Entry 8F6Z (electron microscopy, 2.70 A resolution); this record covers chains B and C of the 5 polymer chains in the assembly.

[Chain B]
Name: Acetylcholine receptor subunit delta
Organism: Tetronarce californica
UniProt: P02718 (ACHD_TETCF); residues 1-500 here correspond to UniProt positions 22-521 (UniProt number = residue number + 21)
Amino-acid sequence (500 residues; row label = number of the first residue in the row):
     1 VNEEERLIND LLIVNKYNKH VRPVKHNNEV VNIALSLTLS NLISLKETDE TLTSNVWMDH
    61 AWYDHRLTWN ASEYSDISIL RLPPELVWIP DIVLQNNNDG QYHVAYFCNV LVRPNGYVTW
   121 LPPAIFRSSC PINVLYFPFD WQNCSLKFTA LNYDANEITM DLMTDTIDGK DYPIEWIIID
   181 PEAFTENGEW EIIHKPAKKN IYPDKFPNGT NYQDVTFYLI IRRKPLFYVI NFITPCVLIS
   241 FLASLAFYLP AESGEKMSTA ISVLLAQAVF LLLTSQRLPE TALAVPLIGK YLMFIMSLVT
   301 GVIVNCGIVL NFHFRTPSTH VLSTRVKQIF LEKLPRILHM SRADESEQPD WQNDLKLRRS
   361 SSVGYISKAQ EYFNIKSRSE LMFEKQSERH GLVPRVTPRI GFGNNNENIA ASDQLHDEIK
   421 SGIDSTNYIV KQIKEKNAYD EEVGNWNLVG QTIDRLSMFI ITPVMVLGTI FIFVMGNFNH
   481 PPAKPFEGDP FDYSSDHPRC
Disordered / not traced: 1, 343-415, 500
Swiss-Prot annotation at these positions:
  - modified residue: Tyr-372 (Phosphotyrosine)
  - glycosylation (N-linked (GlcNAc...) asparagine): Asn-70, Asn-143, Asn-208
Cystine bridges: Cys-130/Cys-144
Covalently attached groups: N-acetylglucosamine (NAG) linked to Asn-70, Asn-143, Asn-208
Residues lining bound ligands: succinyldicholine (SCK; 2,2'-[(1,4-dioxobutane-1,4-diyl)bis(oxy)]bis(N,N,N-trimethylethanaminium)): Trp-57, Cys-108, Leu-111, Arg-113, Tyr-117, Thr-119, Leu-121
Reported in the primary citation:
  - binding site for succinyldicholine: Arg-113, Thr-119

[Chain C]
Name: Acetylcholine receptor subunit beta
Organism: Tetronarce californica
UniProt: P02712 (ACHB_TETCF); residues 1-469 here correspond to UniProt positions 25-493 (UniProt number = residue number + 24)
Amino-acid sequence (469 residues; numbered 1 to 469; the number before each row is that of its first residue):
     1 SVMEDTLLSV LFETYNPKVR PAQTVGDKVT VRVGLTLTNL LILNEKIEEM TTNVFLNLAW
    61 TDYRLQWDPA AYEGIKDLRI PSSDVWQPDI VLMNNNDGSF EITLHVNVLV QHTGAVSWQP
   121 SAIYRSSCTI KVMYFPFDWQ NCTMVFKSYT YDTSEVTLQH ALDAKGEREV KEIVINKDAF
   181 TENGQWSIEH KPSRKNWRSD DPSYEDVTFY LIIQRKPLFY IVYTIIPCIL ISILAILVFY
   241 LPPDAGEKMS LSISALLAVT VFLLLLADKV PETSLSVPII IRYLMFIMIL VAFSVILSVV
   301 VLNLHHRSPN THTMPNWIRQ IFIETLPPFL WIQRPVTTPS PDSKPTIISR ANDEYFIRKP
   361 AGDFVCPVDN ARVAVQPERL FSEMKWHLNG LTQPVTLPQD LKEAVEAIKY IAEQLESASE
   421 FDDLKKDWQY VAMVADRLFL YVFFVICSIG TFSIFLDASH NVPPDNPFA
Disordered / not traced: 335-397
Swiss-Prot annotation at these positions:
  - modified residue: Tyr-355 (Phosphotyrosine)
  - glycosylation: Asn-141 (N-linked (GlcNAc...) asparagine)
Cystine bridges: Cys-128/Cys-142
Covalently attached groups: N-acetylglucosamine (NAG) linked to Asn-141

[Chain B / chain C interface]
Pairs across the interface (120):
  Asn-18(B) with Asp-5(C)
  His-20(B) with Pro-81(C)
  Val-21(B) with Ser-1(C); Leu-8(C), hydrophobic
  Arg-22(B) with Ser-1(C)
  Val-24(B) with Ser-1(C), hydrogen bond (backbone-backbone)
  Lys-25(B) with Ser-1(C)
  His-26(B) with Glu-73(C), salt bridge
  Asn-27(B) with Glu-4(C); Ile-75(C)
  Val-93(B) with Leu-104(C), hydrophobic
  Gln-95(B) with Asn-53(C), hydrogen bond (backbone-side chain); Phe-55(C); Ala-179(C)
  Asn-97(B) with Asn-53(C); Ile-123(C)
  Asn-98(B) with Leu-41(C); Ile-123(C)
  Asp-99(B) with Ile-123(C)
  Gly-100(B) with Thr-103(C)
  Tyr-102(B) with Asn-53(C), hydrogen bond; Thr-103(C); Leu-104(C), hydrophobic; Ser-121(C), hydrogen bond; Ala-122(C), hydrogen bond (side chain-backbone); Ile-123(C)
  His-103(B) with Leu-104(C)
  Ser-129(B) with Asn-39(C), hydrogen bond; Leu-41(C)
  Pro-131(B) with Thr-181(C)
  Lys-147(B) with Asp-178(C); Ala-179(C)
  Leu-151(B) with Phe-55(C), hydrophobic; Leu-104(C), hydrophobic; Val-106(C), hydrophobic
  Asn-152(B) with Arg-79(C); Val-106(C); Asn-107(C), hydrogen bond (side chain-backbone)
  Tyr-153(B) with Arg-79(C); Asn-107(C)
  Asp-154(B) with Arg-79(C), salt bridge
  Glu-157(B) with Arg-79(C), salt bridge
  Tyr-202(B) with Asp-178(C)
  Asp-204(B) with Asp-178(C)
  Lys-205(B) with Asn-176(C), hydrogen bond; Asp-178(C), salt bridge
  Asn-208(B) with Arg-79(C)
  Gly-254(B) with Glu-247(C)
  Glu-255(B) with Glu-247(C), hydrogen bond (backbone-side chain)
  Lys-256(B) with Glu-247(C), hydrogen bond (backbone-side chain)
  Met-257(B) with Leu-237(C), hydrophobic; Glu-247(C), hydrogen bond (backbone-side chain); Leu-251(C), hydrophobic
  Ile-261(B) with Leu-251(C), hydrophobic; Ser-254(C)
  Leu-264(B) with Ile-231(C), hydrophobic; Leu-234(C), hydrophobic
  Leu-265(B) with Ala-258(C), hydrophobic
  Leu-271(B) with Tyr-223(C), hydrophobic; Pro-227(C), hydrophobic
  Leu-272(B) with Tyr-223(C); Phe-262(C), hydrophobic; Leu-265(C), hydrophobic
  Ser-275(B) with Phe-219(C); Tyr-223(C)
  Gln-276(B) with Leu-265(C)
  Pro-279(B) with Phe-219(C)
  Glu-280(B) with Gln-185(C), hydrogen bond (backbone-side chain); Phe-219(C); Tyr-220(C), hydrogen bond; Lys-269(C)
  Thr-281(B) with Gly-184(C); Phe-219(C)
  Ala-282(B) with Gly-184(C), hydrogen bond (backbone-backbone); Lys-216(C); Leu-218(C)
  Leu-283(B) with Gly-184(C)
  Ala-284(B) with Leu-218(C)
  Val-285(B) with Leu-218(C), hydrophobic; Val-222(C), hydrophobic
  Pro-286(B) with Tyr-223(C)
  Met-293(B) with Val-222(C); Ile-226(C), hydrophobic
  Thr-300(B) with Leu-230(C); Leu-234(C)
  Ile-303(B) with Leu-234(C), hydrophobic; Leu-237(C)
  Val-304(B) with Leu-237(C), hydrophobic
  Gly-307(B) with Leu-241(C)
  Ile-308(B) with Tyr-240(C), hydrophobic
  Leu-310(B) with Pro-242(C); Glu-247(C)
  Asn-311(B) with Tyr-240(C), hydrogen bond (side chain-backbone); Pro-242(C)
  Phe-314(B) with Pro-242(C), hydrophobic; Asp-244(C); Ala-245(C), hydrophobic
  Arg-315(B) with Tyr-240(C), hydrogen bond
  Ser-318(B) with Arg-334(C); Lys-426(C)
  Thr-319(B) with Arg-334(C); Met-433(C)
  His-320(B) with Met-433(C)
  Glu-418(B) with Val-405(C); Glu-406(C)
  Ser-421(B) with Val-405(C)
  Gly-422(B) with Val-405(C); Ile-408(C)
  Ser-425(B) with Ile-408(C); Lys-409(C); Ala-412(C)
  Thr-426(B) with Ile-408(C)
  Tyr-428(B) with Ala-412(C); Glu-416(C)
  Ile-429(B) with Ile-408(C); Ile-411(C), hydrophobic; Ala-412(C), hydrophobic; Leu-415(C), hydrophobic
  Gln-432(B) with Ser-419(C)
  Tyr-439(B) with Lys-426(C), hydrogen bond
Other interface residues (no listed pair), chain B (81 interface residues in all): Lys-16, Glu-50, Thr-210, Asn-211, Ser-258, Ala-268, Thr-274, Leu-278, Gly-289, Met-296, Ser-297, Ile-433
Other interface residues (no listed pair), chain C (69 interface residues in all): Asp-77, Gln-119, Asn-183, Ile-233, Ser-250, Gln-333, Lys-402, Tyr-430

[Summary]
The interface between chain B and chain C involves 81 residues on one side and 69 on the other; the contacts
include 17 hydrogen bonds and 4 salt bridges. Among the polar pairs are His-26(B)/Glu-73(C),
Asp-154(B)/Arg-79(C) and Glu-157(B)/Arg-79(C). Bound to chain B: succinyldicholine. From the paper: a binding
site for succinyldicholine at Arg-113(B) and Thr-119(B).
Chain B is Acetylcholine receptor subunit delta and chain C is Acetylcholine receptor subunit beta, both from
Tetronarce californica; the structure, Cryo-EM structure of Torpedo nicotinic acetylcholine receptor in
complex with succinylcholine, desensitized-like state, was determined by electron microscopy together with
8ESK, 8F2S and 8F6Y from the same study.
